PDB entry 6ZUS | X-ray diffraction, 1.62 A resolution | chain A

== Chain A ==
Name: Extracellular protein 11-1
Organism: Passalora fulva
Reference sequence: A0A1P8YXI8 (A0A1P8YXI8_PASFU); residues 1-140 here correspond to UniProt positions 26-165 (UniProt number = residue number + 25)
Sequence (143 residues; row label = number of the first residue in the row; numbers below 1 keep their minus sign (Gly-2 is residue -2)):
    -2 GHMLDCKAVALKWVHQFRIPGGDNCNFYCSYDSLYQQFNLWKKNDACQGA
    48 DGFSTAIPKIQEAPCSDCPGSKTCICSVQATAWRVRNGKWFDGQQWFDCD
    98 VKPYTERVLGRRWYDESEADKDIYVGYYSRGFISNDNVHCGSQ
Construct notes: expression tag (-2 to 0)
Cystine bridges: Cys3-Cys137, Cys22-Cys71, Cys26-Cys73, Cys44-Cys96, Cys62-Cys65
Ion coordination: Zn2+ site 1: Gly-2, His12; Zn2+ site 2: His-1, His136

== Summary ==
Gly-2 and His12 coordinate Zn2+ site 1. His-1 and His136 form the Zn2+ site 2.
Chain A is Extracellular protein 11-1 (Passalora fulva); the structure, Crystal structure of the effector
Ecp11-1 from Fulvia fulva, was determined by X-ray diffraction, deposited together with 7B76, 7AD5 and 6ZUQ.
